3MV4 - chains B and N of the 6 polymer chains in the assembly; structure by X-ray diffraction, 1.59 A resolution.

== Chain B ==
Protein: Protocatechuate 3,4-dioxygenase alpha chain
Organism: Pseudomonas putida
Notes: EC 1.13.11.3
Reference sequence: P00436 (PCXA_PSEPU); residues 1-200 here correspond to UniProt positions 2-201 (UniProt number = residue number + 1)
Amino-acid sequence (200 residues; numbered 1 to 200; the number before each row is that of its first residue):
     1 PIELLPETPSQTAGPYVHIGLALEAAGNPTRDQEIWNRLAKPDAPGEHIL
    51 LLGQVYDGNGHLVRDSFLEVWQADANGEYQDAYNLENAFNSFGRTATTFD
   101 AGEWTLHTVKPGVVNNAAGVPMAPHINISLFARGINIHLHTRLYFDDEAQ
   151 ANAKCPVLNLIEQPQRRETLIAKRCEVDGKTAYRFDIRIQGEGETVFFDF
Curated features (UniProtKB/Swiss-Prot):
  - binding site (3,4-dihydroxybenzoate): Arg133

== Chain N ==
Protein: Protocatechuate 3,4-dioxygenase beta chain
Organism: Pseudomonas putida
Notes: EC 1.13.11.3
Reference sequence: P00437 (PCXB_PSEPU); residues 301-538 here correspond to UniProt positions 2-239 (UniProt number = residue number - 299)
Amino-acid sequence (238 residues; numbered 301 to 538; the number before each row is that of its first residue):
   301 PAQDNSRFVIRDRNWHPKALTPDYKTSIARSPRQALVSIPQSISETTGPN
   351 FSHLGFGAHDHDLLLNFNNGGLPIGERIIVAGRVVDQYGKPVPNTLVEMW
   401 QANAGGRYRHKNDRYLAPLDPNFGGVGRCLTDSDGYYSFRTIKPGPHPWR
   451 NGPNDWRPAHIYFGISGPSIATKLITQLYFEGDPLIPMCPIVKSIANPEA
   501 VQQLIAKLDMNNANPMDCLAYRFDIVLRGQRKTHFENC
Differences from the reference sequence: engineered mutation His447 (Tyr148 in P00437), Tyr462 (His163 in P00437)
Bound ions: Fe ion: Tyr408, His460, Tyr462 (together with carbonate ion)
Small-molecule neighbours:
  - carbonate ion (CO3), molecule 1: Tyr408, His447, Trp449, Arg457, His460, Tyr462
  - carbonate ion (CO3), molecule 2: Arg450, Gly452, Pro453, Met516

== Interface between chain B and chain N ==
Pairs across the interface (175):
  Leu4(B) with Val309(N), hydrophobic; Gln387(N); Tyr388(N), hydrophobic
  Leu5(B) with Asp386(N); Gln387(N), hydrogen bond (backbone-side chain)
  Pro6(B) with Trp315(N), hydrophobic; Gln503(N), hydrogen bond (backbone-side chain); Val526(N)
  Glu7(B) with Arg311(N), salt bridge; Trp315(N), hydrogen bond (backbone-side chain); His316(N), salt bridge; Gln387(N); Gln503(N); Val526(N); Arg528(N)
  Thr8(B) with His316(N); Leu474(N); Gln503(N); Leu504(N); Ile525(N); Val526(N), hydrogen bond (side chain-backbone)
  Pro9(B) with His316(N); Thr476(N), hydrogen bond (backbone-side chain); Ile495(N), hydrophobic; Ala500(N); Gln503(N); Leu504(N)
  Ser10(B) with His316(N), hydrogen bond (backbone-side chain); Pro317(N); Leu474(N); Ile475(N), hydrogen bond (side chain-backbone)
  Gln11(B) with Ile475(N), hydrogen bond (backbone-backbone); Thr476(N); Gln477(N); Tyr479(N), hydrogen bond; Ile491(N); Val492(N); Ser494(N), hydrogen bond; Ile495(N); Leu504(N)
  Thr12(B) with Tyr324(N), hydrogen bond; Tyr462(N); Gln477(N), hydrogen bond (backbone-side chain)
  Ala13(B) with Trp400(N); Tyr462(N); Ile475(N), hydrophobic
  Tyr16(B) with Trp400(N), hydrogen bond (backbone-side chain); Tyr408(N), hydrophobic; His410(N); Asn412(N); Asp413(N)
  Val17(B) with Trp400(N)
  His18(B) with His410(N), hydrogen bond
  Ile19(B) with Trp400(N); Tyr408(N), hydrophobic; Arg409(N); His410(N); Gly425(N); Val426(N), hydrophobic
  Gly20(B) with Trp400(N); Val426(N)
  Leu21(B) with Glu398(N); Trp400(N), hydrophobic; Ile475(N), hydrophobic
  Ala25(B) with Lys411(N)
  Ala26(B) with His410(N); Lys411(N), hydrogen bond (backbone-backbone)
  Gly27(B) with Lys411(N)
  Asn28(B) with Arg409(N), hydrogen bond (side chain-backbone)
  Arg31(B) with Val426(N); Arg428(N)
  Gln33(B) with Leu354(N); Gly355(N), hydrogen bond (side chain-backbone); Arg428(N), hydrogen bond (backbone-side chain)
  Ile35(B) with Phe351(N), hydrophobic; Leu396(N), hydrophobic
  Asp57(B) with Ala329(N)
  Gly58(B) with Ala329(N), hydrogen bond (backbone-backbone)
  Asn59(B) with Ala329(N)
  Val63(B) with Arg330(N)
  Asp65(B) with Arg330(N), salt bridge
  Glu69(B) with Lys473(N), salt bridge
  Trp71(B) with Ser344(N), hydrogen bond (side chain-backbone); Thr347(N), hydrogen bond; Gly348(N); Pro349(N); Ile470(N), hydrophobic
  Glu78(B) with Pro301(N)
  Tyr79(B) with Pro301(N); Ala302(N), hydrogen bond (backbone-backbone); Ser344(N), hydrogen bond
  Gln80(B) with Pro301(N)
  Asp81(B) with Pro301(N); Ala302(N); Gly348(N); Pro349(N); Asn350(N), hydrogen bond (backbone-backbone)
  Tyr83(B) with Asn350(N), hydrogen bond (backbone-backbone); Phe351(N), hydrophobic; His353(N)
  Phe92(B) with Pro349(N), hydrophobic; Phe351(N), hydrophobic
  Arg94(B) with Glu398(N), salt bridge
  Phe99(B) with His410(N); Lys411(N); Asn412(N)
  Asp100(B) with Lys411(N), salt bridge
  Val114(B) with Ile343(N), hydrophobic
  Asn115(B) with Ile343(N)
  Ala117(B) with Arg307(N); Gln341(N); Asn537(N), hydrogen bond (backbone-side chain)
  Ala118(B) with Asn537(N)
  Met122(B) with Ser342(N); Ser344(N)
  His125(B) with Ser344(N), hydrogen bond
  Asn127(B) with Ser344(N); Ile470(N)
  Phe131(B) with Lys473(N); Ile475(N), hydrophobic
  Arg133(B) with Tyr324(N); Thr326(N); Arg330(N), hydrogen bond (backbone-side chain)
  Gly134(B) with Tyr324(N), hydrogen bond (backbone-side chain); Thr326(N); Ser327(N); Arg330(N)
  Ile135(B) with Arg330(N)
  Asn136(B) with Pro317(N); Lys318(N), hydrogen bond (side chain-backbone); Ala319(N), hydrogen bond (side chain-backbone); Thr321(N), hydrogen bond; Tyr324(N); Ser494(N)
  Ile137(B) with Arg313(N); His316(N); Pro317(N)
  His138(B) with Arg311(N); Lys473(N)
  Leu139(B) with Pro332(N), hydrophobic
  His140(B) with Arg311(N)
  Arg142(B) with Ser342(N); Ser344(N); Glu345(N), salt bridge
  Leu160(B) with Val337(N); Ser338(N); Ile339(N), hydrophobic; Pro340(N)
  Arg166(B) with Gln334(N)
  Ile189(B) with Arg330(N); Ser331(N); Pro332(N)
  Gln190(B) with Ile328(N), hydrogen bond (side chain-backbone); Ala329(N); Ser331(N), hydrogen bond (side chain-backbone); Arg333(N)
  Glu194(B) with Pro332(N); Arg333(N), hydrogen bond (side chain-backbone); Gln334(N), hydrogen bond (side chain-backbone)
  Val196(B) with Val337(N), hydrophobic
  Phe197(B) with Pro332(N), hydrophobic; Leu336(N); Val337(N), hydrogen bond (backbone-backbone)
  Phe198(B) with Val337(N); Ile339(N), hydrophobic
  Asp199(B) with Arg313(N), salt bridge; Val337(N), hydrogen bond (backbone-backbone); Ser338(N); Ile339(N), hydrogen bond (backbone-backbone)
  Phe200(B) with Ile310(N); Ile339(N); Gln341(N), hydrogen bond (backbone-side chain); Glu345(N); Ala471(N), hydrophobic; Arg528(N), hydrogen bond (backbone-side chain)
Also at the interface, not in a pair above, chain B (76 interface residues in all): Gly14, Pro15, Leu23, Glu34, Ala82, Asn84, Asn116, Ala132, Val157, Ile161
Also at the interface, not in a pair above, chain N (87 interface residues in all): Asp304, Ala335, Asp360, Val385, Gly389, Gln401, Gly424, His447, Asp524, Leu527, Glu536

== Summary ==
The interface between chain B and chain N involves 76 residues on one side and 87 on the other, with 41
hydrogen bonds and 8 salt bridges. Among the polar pairs are Glu7(B)-Arg311(N), Glu7(B)-His316(N) and
Asp65(B)-Arg330(N).
Here chain B is Protocatechuate 3,4-dioxygenase alpha chain and chain N is Protocatechuate 3,4-dioxygenase
beta chain, both from Pseudomonas putida. Entry 3MV4 (Axial Ligand Swapping In Double Mutant Maintains
Intradiol-cleavage Chemistry in Protocatechuate 3,4-Dioxygenase) was determined by X-ray diffraction.
